Entry 5ZRX (X-ray diffraction, 1.50 A resolution); this record covers chain A.

== Chain A ==
Molecule: Phosphatidylinositol 3,4,5-trisphosphate 5-phosphatase 2, Ephrin type-A receptor 2
From: Mus musculus
Notes: EC 3.1.3.86, 2.7.10.1
UniProt: chimeric construct of Q6P549, Q03145: residues 1200-1257 from Q6P549 (SHIP2_MOUSE) positions 1200-1257 (same numbers); residues 900-977 from Q03145 positions 900-977 (same numbers)
Chain sequence (159 residues; each row starts with the number of its first residue):
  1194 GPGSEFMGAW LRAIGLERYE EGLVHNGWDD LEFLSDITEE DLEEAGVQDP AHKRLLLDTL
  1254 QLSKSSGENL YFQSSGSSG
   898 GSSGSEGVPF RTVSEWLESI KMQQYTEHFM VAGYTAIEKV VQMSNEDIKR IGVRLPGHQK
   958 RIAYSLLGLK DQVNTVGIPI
Not modelled in the structure: 1194-1195, 1257-1272, 898-905, 971-977
Sequence notes: expression tag (1194-1199); linker (898-899, 1258-1272)
Curated features (UniProtKB/Swiss-Prot):
  - modified residue: S902 (Phosphoserine), Y922 (Phosphotyrosine), Y931 (Phosphotyrosine), S1256 (Phosphoserine)
  - motif: I975 to I977 (PDZ-binding)
What the authors report for this chain:
  - contacts within the chain: G954-W1221, R958-F1226 (cation-pi contact), R958-D1222 (hydrogen bond), H955-R958 (hydrogen bond), I917-R958 (backbone contact)
  - specificity-determining residues: R958
  - mutagenesis - R958K: abolished binding to SHIP2 SAM
  - mutagenesis - R958K: abolished binding to Odin SAM
  - mutagenesis - F1226A, F1226L: abolished binding to EphA2 SAM
  - mutagenesis - D1222A: abolished binding to EphA2
  - disease-associated variants - R958C: abolished binding to SHIP2
  - disease-associated variants - R958C: abolished binding to Odin
  - mutagenesis - R958K: abolished signaling in response to ephrinA1
  - disease-associated variants - R958C: abolished signaling in response to ephrinA1
  - mutagenesis - P953A: increased binding to SAMD5
  - mutagenesis - P953A (more than 10 fold): increased binding to SAMDs SAM

== Summary ==
The paper reports that F1226A and F1226L abolish binding to EphA2 SAM; the specificity determinant R958; 6
substitutions were tested in all.
Chain A is Phosphatidylinositol 3,4,5-trisphosphate 5-phosphatase 2, Ephrin type-A receptor 2 (Mus musculus);
the structure, Crystal Structure of EphA2/SHIP2 Complex, was determined by X-ray diffraction, deposited
together with 5ZRY and 5ZRZ.
